2CKF - chains A and C of the 6 polymer chains in the assembly; structure by X-ray diffraction, 1.85 A resolution.

[Chain A (and C)]
Name: Ring-hydroxylating dioxygenase alpha subunit
Source organism: Sphingomonas sp
Notes: chain C of this document is another copy of the same molecule, construct and numbering; everything in this record applies to it too
UniProtKB: Q65AT1 (Q65AT1_9SPHN); numbering as in UniProt (aligned over 1-454)
Amino-acid sequence (454 residues; each row starts with the number of its first residue):
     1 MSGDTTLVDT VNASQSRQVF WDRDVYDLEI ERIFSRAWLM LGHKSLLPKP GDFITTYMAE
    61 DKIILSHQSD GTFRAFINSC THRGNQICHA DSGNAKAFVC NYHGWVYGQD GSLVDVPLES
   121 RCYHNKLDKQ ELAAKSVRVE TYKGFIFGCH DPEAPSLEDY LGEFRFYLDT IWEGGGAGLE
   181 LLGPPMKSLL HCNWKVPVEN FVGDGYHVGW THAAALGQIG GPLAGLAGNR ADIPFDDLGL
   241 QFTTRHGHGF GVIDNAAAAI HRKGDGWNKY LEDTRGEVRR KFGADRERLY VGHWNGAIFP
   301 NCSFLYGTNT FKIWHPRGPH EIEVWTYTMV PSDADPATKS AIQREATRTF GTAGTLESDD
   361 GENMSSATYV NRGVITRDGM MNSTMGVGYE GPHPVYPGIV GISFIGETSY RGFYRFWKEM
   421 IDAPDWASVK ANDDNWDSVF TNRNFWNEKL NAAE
Unresolved in the structure: 233-236, 453-454 (chain C: 217-237, 447-454)
Metal / ion sites: 2Fe-2S cluster Fe: C80, H82, C100, H103; Fe ion: H207, H212, D360
Ligand contacts: 2Fe-2S cluster (FES): C80, H82, R83, G84, N85, C100, Y102, H103, G104, W105
What the authors report for this chain:
  - Fe ion coordination: H207, H212, D360
  - conformationally variable residues (loop rearrangement, order/disorder transition): G221 to L240, I253 to D265
  - specificity-determining residues: L223, L226, I253, I260, F350, F404 (proposed by the authors, not directly observed)
  - specificity-determining residues: L356 (by similarity / conservation)

[Chain A / chain C interface]
Pairs across the interface (75; chain A residue first):
  Q15(A) - R83(C)  hydrogen bond
  R17(A) - S79(C)  hydrogen bond
  R17(A) - C80(C)  hydrogen bond (side chain-backbone)
  R17(A) - G84(C)
  F20(A) - R83(C)
  E199(A) - R83(C)  salt bridge
  N200(A) - Y102(C)  hydrogen bond
  D204(A) - Y102(C)  hydrogen bond
  D204(A) - H103(C)  salt bridge
  Y206(A) - H103(C)
  Y206(A) - W105(C)
  Y206(A) - V116(C)
  Y206(A) - P117(C)  hydrogen bond (side chain-backbone)
  Y206(A) - Y123(C)
  H207(A) - Y102(C)
  H207(A) - H103(C)
  W210(A) - V99(C)  hydrophobic
  W210(A) - C100(C)
  W210(A) - N101(C)
  W210(A) - Y102(C)
  W210(A) - H103(C)
  W210(A) - G104(C)
  T211(A) - N101(C)
  T211(A) - Y102(C)  hydrogen bond (side chain-backbone)
  N229(A) - H103(C)  hydrogen bond (side chain-backbone)
  N229(A) - P117(C)
  N229(A) - L118(C)
  R230(A) - L118(C)
  A231(A) - L118(C)
  A231(A) - R121(C)
  D232(A) - R121(C)
  E362(A) - N85(C)
  E362(A) - H89(C)  salt bridge
  N363(A) - N85(C)
  N363(A) - Y102(C)
  M364(A) - Y102(C)
  S366(A) - N85(C)  hydrogen bond
  S366(A) - Q86(C)  hydrogen bond (side chain-backbone)
  A367(A) - R83(C)
  V370(A) - S79(C)
  V370(A) - G84(C)
  V370(A) - Q86(C)
  R372(A) - Y57(C)  hydrogen bond
  R372(A) - E60(C)  salt bridge
  R372(A) - R317(C)
  G373(A) - E60(C)
  G373(A) - D61(C)
  V374(A) - I30(C)  hydrophobic
  V374(A) - S35(C)
  V374(A) - D61(C)
  I375(A) - S35(C)
  I375(A) - D61(C)  hydrogen bond (backbone-side chain)
  I375(A) - I77(C)  hydrophobic
  I375(A) - K135(C)  hydrogen bond (backbone-side chain)
  I375(A) - H150(C)
  T376(A) - D61(C)  hydrogen bond
  T376(A) - I77(C)
  T376(A) - S79(C)
  D378(A) - K135(C)  salt bridge
  M381(A) - H82(C)
  M381(A) - R83(C)
  N382(A) - T81(C)
  N382(A) - H82(C)  hydrogen bond (backbone-backbone)
  N382(A) - R83(C)  hydrogen bond (backbone-side chain)
  N382(A) - L127(C)
  S383(A) - R83(C)
  T384(A) - L127(C)
  M385(A) - C122(C)
  M385(A) - Y123(C)  hydrophobic
  V387(A) - K126(C)
  Y389(A) - H124(C)
  Y389(A) - K126(C)  hydrogen bond
  E407(A) - H82(C)  salt bridge
  Y410(A) - R83(C)
  Y414(A) - R83(C)
Also at the interface, not in a pair above, chain A (40 interface residues in all): V196, M380, G386, I405
Also at the interface, not in a pair above, chain C (37 interface residues in all): N78, L132, P316

[Overview]
40 residues of chain A face 37 of chain C across their interface, with 17 hydrogen bonds and 6 salt bridges.
Among the polar pairs are E199(A)-R83(C), D204(A)-H103(C) and E362(A)-H89(C). Chain A binds 2Fe-2S cluster.
The paper reports Fe ion coordination by H207(A), H212(A) and D360(A); specificity determinants L223(A),
L226(A) and I253(A) among others.
Chain A and chain C are both Ring-hydroxylating dioxygenase alpha subunit (Sphingomonas sp); the structure,
Crystal Structure of the Terminal Component of the PAH-hydroxylating Dioxygenase from Sphingomonas sp CHY-1,
was determined by X-ray diffraction.
